9GEN - chains D and J of the 11 polymer chains in the assembly; structure by electron microscopy, 3.76 A resolution.

[Chain D]
Protein: Histone H2B 1.1
Organism: Xenopus laevis
Reference sequence: P02281 (H2B11_XENLA); residues 26-121 here correspond to UniProt positions 30-125 (UniProt number = residue number + 4)
Amino-acid sequence (96 residues; row label = number of the first residue in the row):
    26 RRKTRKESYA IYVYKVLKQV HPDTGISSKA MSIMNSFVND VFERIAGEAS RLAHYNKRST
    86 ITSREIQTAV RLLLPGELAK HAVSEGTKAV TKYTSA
Not modelled in the structure: 26-27
Sequence notes: conflict Thr29 (Ser33 in P02281)
Swiss-Prot annotation at these positions:
  - glycosylation: Ser109 (O-linked (GlcNAc) serine)
  - cross-link: Lys117 (Glycyl lysine isopeptide (Lys-Gly) (interchain with G-Cter in ubiquitin))

[Chain J]
Molecule: Widom-601 DNA
Sequence (147 nucleotides; row label = number of the first residue in the row; numbers below 1 keep their minus sign (DA-73 is residue -73)):
   -73 ATCGAGAATC CCGGTGCCGA GGCCGCTCAA TTGGTCGTAG ACAGCTCTAG CACCGCTTAA
   -13 ACGCACGTAC GCGCTGTCCC CCGCGTTTTA ACCGCCAAGG GGATTACTCC CTAGTCTCCA
    47 GGCACGTGTC AGATATATAC ATCCGAT
Not modelled in the structure: -73, 73

[Chain D / chain J interface]
Residue-residue contacts (12; chain D residue first):
  Lys28(D) - DA50(J)  phosphate contact
  Lys28(D) - DC51(J)  salt bridge to the phosphate
  Thr29(D) - DA50(J)  phosphate contact
  Arg30(D) - DG48(J)  base contact
  Arg30(D) - DC49(J)  sugar contact
  Arg30(D) - DA50(J)  phosphate contact
  Lys31(D) - DA50(J)  hydrogen bond to the phosphate
  Ser33(D) - DC49(J)  phosphate contact
  Ile36(D) - DG48(J)  phosphate contact
  Ile36(D) - DC49(J)  phosphate contact
  Tyr37(D) - DG48(J)  hydrogen bond to the phosphate
  Lys40(D) - DG48(J)  salt bridge to the phosphate
Also at the interface, not in a pair above, chain D (9 interface residues in all): Glu32
Also at the interface, not in a pair above, chain J (5 interface residues in all): DG47

[Overview]
9 residues of chain D and 5 residues of chain J are in contact, with 2 hydrogen bonds and 2 salt bridges.
Polar contacts include Lys31(D)-DA50(J), Tyr37(D)-DG48(J) and Lys28(D)-DC51(J).
Here chain D is Histone H2B 1.1 (Xenopus laevis) and chain J is Widom-601 DNA. Entry 9GEN (Recombinant
Myeloperoxidase bound to nucleosome core particle) was determined by electron microscopy (same publication as
9GEO, 9GEP, 9GEQ, 9GER, 9IHD, 9IHE and 9IHF).
